PDB entry 7KHI | electron microscopy, 3.62 A resolution | chains C and F of the 9 polymer chains in the assembly

Chain C:
Name: DNA-directed RNA polymerase subunit beta
From: Escherichia coli (strain K12)
Notes: EC 2.7.7.6
UniProtKB: P0A8V2 (RPOB_ECOLI); residues 1-1342 here = UniProt positions 1-1342
Sequence (1342 residues; each row starts with the number of its first residue):
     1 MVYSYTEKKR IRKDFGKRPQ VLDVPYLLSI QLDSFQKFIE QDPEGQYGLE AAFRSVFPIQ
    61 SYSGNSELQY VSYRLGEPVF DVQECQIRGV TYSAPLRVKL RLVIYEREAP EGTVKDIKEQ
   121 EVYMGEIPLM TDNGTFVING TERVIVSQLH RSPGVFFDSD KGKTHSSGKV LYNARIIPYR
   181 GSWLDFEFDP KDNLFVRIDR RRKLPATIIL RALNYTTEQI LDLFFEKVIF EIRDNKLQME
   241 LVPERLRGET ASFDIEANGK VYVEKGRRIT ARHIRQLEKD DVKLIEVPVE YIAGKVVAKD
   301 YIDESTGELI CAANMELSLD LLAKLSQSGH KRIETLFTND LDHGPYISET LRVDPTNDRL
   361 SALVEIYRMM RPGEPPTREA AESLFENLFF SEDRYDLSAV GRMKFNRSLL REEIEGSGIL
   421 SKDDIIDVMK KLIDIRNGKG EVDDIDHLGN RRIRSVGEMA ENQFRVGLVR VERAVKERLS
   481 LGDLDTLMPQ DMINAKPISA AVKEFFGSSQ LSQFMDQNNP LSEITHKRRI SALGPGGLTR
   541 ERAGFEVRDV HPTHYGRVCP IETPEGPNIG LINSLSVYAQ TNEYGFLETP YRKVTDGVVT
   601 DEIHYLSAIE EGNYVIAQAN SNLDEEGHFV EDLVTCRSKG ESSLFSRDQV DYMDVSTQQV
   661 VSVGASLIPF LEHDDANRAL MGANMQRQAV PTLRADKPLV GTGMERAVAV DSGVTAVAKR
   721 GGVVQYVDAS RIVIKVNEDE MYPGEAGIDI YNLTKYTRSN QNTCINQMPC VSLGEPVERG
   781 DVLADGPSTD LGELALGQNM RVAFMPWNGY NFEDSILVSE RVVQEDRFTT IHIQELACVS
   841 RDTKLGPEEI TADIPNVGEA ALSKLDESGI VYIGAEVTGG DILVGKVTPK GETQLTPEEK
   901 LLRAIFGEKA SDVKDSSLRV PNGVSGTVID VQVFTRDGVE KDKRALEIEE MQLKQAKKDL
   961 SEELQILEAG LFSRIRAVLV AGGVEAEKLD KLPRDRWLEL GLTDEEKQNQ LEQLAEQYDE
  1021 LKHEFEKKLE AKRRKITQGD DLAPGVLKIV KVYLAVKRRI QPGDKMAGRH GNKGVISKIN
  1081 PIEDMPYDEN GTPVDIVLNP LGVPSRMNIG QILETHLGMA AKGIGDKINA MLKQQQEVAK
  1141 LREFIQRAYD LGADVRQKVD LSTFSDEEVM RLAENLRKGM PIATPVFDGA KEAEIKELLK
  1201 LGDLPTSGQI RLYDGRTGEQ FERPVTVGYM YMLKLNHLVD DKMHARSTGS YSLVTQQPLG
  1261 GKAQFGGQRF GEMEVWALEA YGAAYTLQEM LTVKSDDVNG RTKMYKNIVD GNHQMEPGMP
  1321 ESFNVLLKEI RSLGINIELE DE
Unresolved in the structure: 1
Residues lining bound ligands:
  - chapso (1N7), molecule 1: Gln-46, Tyr-47, Tyr-179, Asp-396, Ser-398, Ala-399, Val-400, Glu-412, Ile-414, Glu-415, Arg-452, Glu-458, Glu-461, Arg-465, Glu-583, Tyr-584
  - chapso (1N7), molecule 2: Gln-725, Tyr-726, Arg-731, Lys-735, Glu-962, Gln-965, Ile-966, Ala-969

Chain F:
Name: RNA polymerase sigma factor RpoD
From: Escherichia coli (strain K12)
UniProtKB: P00579 (RPOD_ECOLI); residues 1-613 here = UniProt positions 1-613
Sequence (613 residues; each row starts with the number of its first residue):
     1 MEQNPQSQLK LLVTRGKEQG YLTYAEVNDH LPEDIVDSDQ IEDIIQMIND MGIQVMEEAP
    61 DADDLMLAEN TADEDAAEAA AQVLSSVESE IGRTTDPVRM YMREMGTVEL LTREGEIDIA
   121 KRIEDGINQV QCSVAEYPEA ITYLLEQYDR VEAEEARLSD LITGFVDPNA EEDLAPTATH
   181 VGSELSQEDL DDDEDEDEED GDDDSADDDN SIDPELAREK FAELRAQYVV TRDTIKAKGR
   241 SHATAQEEIL KLSEVFKQFR LVPKQFDYLV NSMRVMMDRV RTQERLIMKL CVEQCKMPKK
   301 NFITLFTGNE TSDTWFNAAI AMNKPWSEKL HDVSEEVHRA LQKLQQIEEE TGLTIEQVKD
   361 INRRMSIGEA KARRAKKEMV EANLRLVISI AKKYTNRGLQ FLDLIQEGNI GLMKAVDKFE
   421 YRRGYKFSTY ATWWIRQAIT RSIADQARTI RIPVHMIETI NKLNRISRQM LQEMGREPTP
   481 EELAERMLMP EDKIRKVLKI AKEPISMETP IGDDEDSHLG DFIEDTTLEL PLDSATTESL
   541 RAATHDVLAG LTAREAKVLR MRFGIDMNTD YTLEEVGKQF DVTRERIRQI EAKALRKLRH
   601 PSRSEVLRSF LDD
Unresolved in the structure: 1-5, 168-212, 237-242, 613
Residues lining bound ligands:
  - chapso (1N7), molecule 1: Ile-505, Thr-509, Pro-510, Ile-511, Gly-512
  - chapso (1N7), molecule 2: Ile-511, Leu-519, Phe-522, Ile-523

Interface between chain C and chain F:
Pairs across the interface - 45 pairs, chain C then chain F:
  Val-122(C) / Gln-472(F)
  Tyr-123(C) / Gln-472(F)
  Tyr-123(C) / Gly-475(F)
  Lys-163(C) / Tyr-21(F)
  Arg-202(C) / Asp-29(F)
  Arg-202(C) / Leu-31(F)
  Arg-202(C) / Pro-32(F)  hydrogen bond (side chain-backbone)
  Arg-202(C) / Glu-33(F)
  Gln-490(C) / Gln-472(F)  hydrogen bond (side chain-backbone)
  Ile-493(C) / Gln-472(F)  hydrogen bond (backbone-side chain)
  Asn-494(C) / Arg-468(F)
  Arg-542(C) / Glu-57(F)  salt bridge
  Pro-897(C) / Gly-564(F)
  Glu-898(C) / Leu-540(F)
  Glu-898(C) / Ile-565(F)
  Glu-899(C) / Leu-540(F)
  Leu-901(C) / Thr-544(F)
  Leu-901(C) / Phe-563(F)  hydrophobic
  Leu-902(C) / Leu-607(F)  hydrophobic
  Ala-904(C) / Arg-599(F)  hydrogen bond (backbone-side chain)
  Ile-905(C) / Leu-595(F)  hydrophobic
  Ile-905(C) / Leu-598(F)  hydrophobic
  Ile-905(C) / Arg-599(F)  hydrogen bond (backbone-side chain)
  Phe-906(C) / Ser-604(F)
  Phe-906(C) / Leu-607(F)
  Phe-906(C) / Arg-608(F)
  Phe-906(C) / Leu-611(F)  hydrophobic
  Glu-908(C) / Leu-611(F)
  Arg-936(C) / Arg-495(F)
  Thr-1248(C) / Pro-531(F)
  Tyr-1251(C) / Glu-524(F)
  Tyr-1251(C) / Asp-525(F)  hydrogen bond (backbone-backbone)
  Ser-1252(C) / Asp-521(F)
  Ser-1252(C) / Ile-523(F)
  Ser-1252(C) / Asp-525(F)
  Leu-1253(C) / Ile-523(F)  hydrogen bond (backbone-backbone)
  Leu-1253(C) / Asp-525(F)
  Gln-1256(C) / Asp-525(F)  hydrogen bond
  Gln-1256(C) / Leu-528(F)
  Leu-1259(C) / Asp-521(F)
  Leu-1259(C) / Phe-522(F)
  Leu-1259(C) / Glu-524(F)
  Tyr-1305(C) / Pro-531(F)  hydrophobic
  Tyr-1305(C) / Leu-532(F)
  Lys-1306(C) / Ser-534(F)
Interface residues without a listed pair, chain C (35 interface residues in all): Lys-203, Pro-372, Ala-495, Asp-842, Asn-856, Lys-900, Gly-1045, Gly-1249, Ser-1250
Interface residues without a listed pair, chain F (39 interface residues in all): Glu-473, Arg-476, Lys-499, Leu-530, Arg-541, Asp-566, Phe-610, Asp-612

Overview:
35 residues of chain C face 39 of chain F across their interface, with 8 hydrogen bonds and 1 salt bridge.
Polar contacts include Arg-542(C)/Glu-57(F), Arg-202(C)/Pro-32(F) and Gln-490(C)/Gln-472(F). Chain C binds
chapso. Chain F binds chapso.
Chain C is DNA-directed RNA polymerase subunit beta and chain F is RNA polymerase sigma factor RpoD, both from
Escherichia coli (strain K12); the structure, Escherichia coli RNA polymerase and rrnBP1 promoter complex with
DksA/ppGpp, was determined by electron microscopy, deposited together with 7KHE, 7KHB and 7KHC.
